Entry 5BW8 (X-ray diffraction, 2.80 A resolution); this record covers chains B and C of the 5 polymer chains in the assembly.

[Chain B]
Protein: ATPase GET3
From: Saccharomyces cerevisiae (strain RM11-1a)
Notes: EC 3.6.-.-
Reference sequence: B3LGZ3 (GET3_YEAS1); residues 2-354 here = UniProt positions 2-354
Amino-acid sequence (373 residues; each row starts with the number of its first residue; numbers below 1 keep their minus sign (Met-18 is residue -18)):
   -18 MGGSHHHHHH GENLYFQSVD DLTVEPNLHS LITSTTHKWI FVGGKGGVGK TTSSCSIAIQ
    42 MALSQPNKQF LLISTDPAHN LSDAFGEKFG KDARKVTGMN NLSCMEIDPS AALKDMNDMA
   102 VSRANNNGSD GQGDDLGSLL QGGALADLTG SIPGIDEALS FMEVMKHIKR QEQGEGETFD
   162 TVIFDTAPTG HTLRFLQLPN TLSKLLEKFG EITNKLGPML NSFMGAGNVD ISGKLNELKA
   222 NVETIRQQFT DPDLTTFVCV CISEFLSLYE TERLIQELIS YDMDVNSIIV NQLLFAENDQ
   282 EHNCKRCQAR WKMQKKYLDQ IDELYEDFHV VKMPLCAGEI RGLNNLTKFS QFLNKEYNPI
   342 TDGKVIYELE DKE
Unresolved in the structure: -18 to 2, 102-131, 191-208
Sequence notes: initiating methionine (-18); expression tag (-17 to 1)
Metal / ion sites: Zn2+: Cys285, Cys288 (shared with 2 residues of chain A)
Swiss-Prot annotation at these positions:
  - active site: Asp57
  - binding site (ATP): Lys26 to Thr33, Glu245, Asn272
  - binding site (Zn(2+)): Cys285, Cys288
What the authors report for this chain:
  - mutagenesis - D263A: decreased binding to Get4/5

[Chain C]
Protein: Golgi to ER traffic protein 4
From: Saccharomyces cerevisiae (strain ATCC 204508 / S288c)
Reference sequence: Q12125 (GET4_YEAST); numbering as in UniProt (aligned over 1-290)
Amino-acid sequence (305 residues; numbered 1 to 305; the number before each row is that of its first residue):
     1 MVPAESNAVQ AKLAKTLQRF ENKIKAGDYY EAHQTLRTIA NRYVRSKSYE HAIELISQGA
    61 LSFLKAKQGG SGTDLIFYLL EVYDLAEVKV DDISVARLVR LIAELDPSEP NLKDVITGMN
   121 NWSIKFSEYK FGDPYLHNTI GSKLLEGDFV YEAERYFMLG THDSMIKYVD LLWDWLCQVD
   181 DIEDSTVAEF FSRLVFNYLF ISNISFAHES KDIFLERFIE KFHPKYEKID KNGYEIVFFE
   241 DYSDLNFLQL LLITCQTADA SYFLNLKNHY LDFSQAYKSE LEFLGQEYFN ENLYFQSLEH
   301 HHHHH
Unresolved in the structure: 1-10, 294-305
Sequence notes: engineered mutation Ala258 (Lys in Q12125), Ala260 (Lys in Q12125); expression tag (291-305)

[Interface between chain B and chain C]
Residue-residue contacts (24; chain B residue first):
  Leu3(B) - Arg19(C)
  Val5(B) - Arg19(C)
  Glu253(B) - Arg45(C)  salt bridge
  Ile256(B) - Arg42(C)
  Gln257(B) - Arg45(C)
  Gln257(B) - Ser46(C)  hydrogen bond (backbone-side chain)
  Ile260(B) - Arg42(C)
  Ile260(B) - Tyr43(C)  hydrophobic
  Ile260(B) - Ser46(C)
  Ile260(B) - Ser48(C)
  Ser261(B) - Ser46(C)
  Asp263(B) - His51(C)  salt bridge
  Asp265(B) - Lys12(C)
  Asn267(B) - Lys12(C)  hydrogen bond
  Leu305(B) - Thr38(C)
  Leu305(B) - Arg42(C)  hydrogen bond (backbone-side chain)
  Tyr306(B) - Arg42(C)
  Glu307(B) - Lys23(C)  salt bridge
  Glu307(B) - Thr35(C)  hydrogen bond
  Asp308(B) - Thr16(C)
  Asp308(B) - Arg19(C)
  Asp308(B) - Ile39(C)
  Asp308(B) - Arg42(C)  salt bridge
  Phe309(B) - Arg42(C)
Interface residues without a listed pair, chain B (17 interface residues in all): Pro233, Asp234
Interface residues without a listed pair, chain C (15 interface residues in all): Ala11, Lys15
From the paper, about this interface:
  - residue pairs: Glu253(B)-Arg45(C), Gln257(B)-Arg45(C), Asp263(B)-His51(C), Glu307(B)-Lys23(C), Asp308(B)-Arg42(C)

[In short]
Chain B and chain C form an interface of 17 and 15 residues respectively; the contacts include 4 hydrogen
bonds and 4 salt bridges. Polar pairs include Glu253(B)-Arg45(C), Asp263(B)-His51(C) and Glu307(B)-Lys23(C).
The authors report contacts between Glu253(B) and Arg45(C), Gln257(B) and Arg45(C) and Asp263(B) and His51(C)
among others. The paper reports that D263A of chain B reduces binding to Get4/5.
Chain B is ATPase GET3 (Saccharomyces cerevisiae (strain RM11-1a)) and chain C is Golgi to ER traffic protein
4 (Saccharomyces cerevisiae (strain ATCC 204508 / S288c)); the structure, 2.8 A crystal structure of a
Get3-Get4-Get5 intermediate complex from S.cerevisiae, was determined by X-ray diffraction together with 5BWK
from the same study.
